Entry 1N60 (X-ray diffraction, 1.19 A resolution); this record covers chains A and C of the 6 polymer chains in the assembly.

[Chain A]
Molecule: Carbon monoxide dehydrogenase small chain
Organism: Oligotropha carboxidovorans
Notes: EC 1.2.99.2
Reference sequence: P19921 (DCMS_OLICA); residue numbers follow UniProt; this construct covers 1-166
Chain sequence (166 residues; row label = number of the first residue in the row):
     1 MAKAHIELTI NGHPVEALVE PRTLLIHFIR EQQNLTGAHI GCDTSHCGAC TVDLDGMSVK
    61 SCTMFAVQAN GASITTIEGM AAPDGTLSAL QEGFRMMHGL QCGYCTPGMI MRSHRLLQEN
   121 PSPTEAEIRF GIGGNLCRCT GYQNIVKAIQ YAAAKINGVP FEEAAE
Unresolved in the structure: 1-2, 164-166
Ion coordination: 2Fe-2S cluster Fe site 1: Cys-42, Cys-47, Cys-50, Cys-62; 2Fe-2S cluster Fe site 2: Cys-102, Cys-105, Cys-137, Cys-139
Small-molecule neighbours:
  - FAD (flavin-adenine dinucleotide): Thr-44, Ser-45, His-46
  - 2Fe-2S cluster (FES), molecule 1: His-39, Ile-40, Gly-41, Cys-42, Ser-45, His-46, Cys-47, Gly-48, Ala-49, Cys-50, Lys-60, Cys-62
  - 2Fe-2S cluster (FES), molecule 2: Leu-100, Gln-101, Cys-102, Gly-103, Tyr-104, Cys-105, Thr-106, Cys-137, Arg-138, Cys-139, Thr-140
  - pterin cytosine dinucleotide (MCN): Gln-101, Cys-102, Cys-139

[Chain C]
Molecule: Carbon monoxide dehydrogenase medium chain
Organism: Oligotropha carboxidovorans
Notes: EC 1.2.99.2
Reference sequence: P19920 (DCMM_OLICA); residue numbers follow UniProt; this construct covers 1-288
Chain sequence (288 residues; numbered 1 to 288; the number before each row is that of its first residue):
     1 MIPGSFDYHR PKSIADAVAL LTKLGEDARP LAGGHSLIPI MKTRLATPEH LVDLRDIGDL
    61 VGIREEGTDV VIGAMTTQHA LIGSDFLAAK LPIIRETSLL IADPQIRYMG TIGGNAANGD
   121 PGNDMPALMQ CLGAAYELTG PEGARIVAAR DYYQGAYFTA IEPGELLTAI RIPVPPTGHG
   181 YAYEKLKRKI GDYATAAAAV VLTMSGGKCV TASIGLTNVA NTPLWAEEAG KVLVGTALDK
   241 PALDKAVALA EAITAPASDG RGPAEYRTKM AGVMLRRAVE RAKARAKN
Unresolved in the structure: 287-288
UniProt features mapped onto this chain:
  - binding site (FAD): Ala-32 to Ser-36, Thr-111 to Asn-115
Small-molecule neighbours: FAD (flavin-adenine dinucleotide): Arg-29, Pro-30, Leu-31, Ala-32, Gly-33, Gly-34, His-35, Ser-36, Leu-37, Leu-54, Ala-74, Leu-100, Ile-101, Ala-102, Ile-106, Met-109, Gly-110, Thr-111, Gly-113, Gly-114, Asn-115, Ala-117, Asn-118, Gly-122, Asn-123, Asp-124, Met-125, Ile-161, Glu-165, Leu-166, Leu-167, Lys-185, Gly-191, Asp-192, Tyr-193

[Interface between chain A and chain C]
Residue-residue contacts - 52 pairs, chain A then chain C:
  Pro-21(A) / Phe-6(C)
  Pro-21(A) / Tyr-8(C)  hydrophobic
  Arg-22(A) / Pro-3(C)  hydrogen bond (side chain-backbone)
  Arg-22(A) / Gly-4(C)
  Arg-22(A) / Ser-5(C)  hydrogen bond
  Arg-22(A) / Phe-6(C)
  Arg-22(A) / Arg-44(C)
  Leu-24(A) / Met-1(C)
  Leu-24(A) / Lys-42(C)
  Ile-40(A) / Met-1(C)  hydrophobic
  Cys-42(A) / Met-1(C)
  Asp-43(A) / Met-1(C)
  Ser-45(A) / Pro-39(C)
  Ser-45(A) / Ile-106(C)
  Thr-51(A) / Gln-105(C)  hydrogen bond
  Gly-56(A) / Tyr-108(C)
  Met-57(A) / Tyr-108(C)  hydrophobic
  Ser-58(A) / Gln-105(C)
  Ser-58(A) / Tyr-108(C)
  Lys-60(A) / Asp-103(C)  salt bridge
  Lys-60(A) / Gln-105(C)
  Lys-60(A) / Ile-106(C)
  Cys-62(A) / Lys-42(C)  hydrogen bond (backbone-side chain)
  Thr-63(A) / Gly-34(C)
  Thr-63(A) / His-35(C)
  Thr-63(A) / Ile-38(C)
  Thr-63(A) / Pro-39(C)
  Met-64(A) / Ile-38(C)  hydrophobic
  Met-64(A) / Met-109(C)  hydrophobic
  Phe-65(A) / Phe-6(C)  hydrophobic
  Phe-65(A) / Ile-38(C)  hydrophobic
  Phe-65(A) / Leu-51(C)  hydrophobic
  Val-67(A) / Tyr-8(C)  hydrophobic
  Val-67(A) / Arg-10(C)
  Gln-68(A) / Tyr-8(C)
  Gln-68(A) / Leu-31(C)
  Gln-68(A) / Ile-38(C)
  Gln-68(A) / Asp-53(C)
  Gln-68(A) / Arg-55(C)  hydrogen bond (backbone-side chain)
  Arg-112(A) / Pro-104(C)
  Arg-112(A) / Gln-105(C)
  Arg-112(A) / Tyr-108(C)
  Arg-115(A) / Tyr-108(C)
  Glu-119(A) / Tyr-108(C)  hydrogen bond
  Phe-130(A) / Leu-99(C)
  Phe-130(A) / Arg-107(C)
  Gly-131(A) / Pro-104(C)
  Gly-133(A) / Ile-190(C)
  Gly-134(A) / Asp-103(C)
  Gly-134(A) / Pro-104(C)
  Gly-134(A) / Gln-105(C)
  Asn-135(A) / Gln-105(C)
Other interface residues (no listed pair), chain A (31 interface residues in all): His-27, His-46, Gly-48, Val-59, Leu-136
Other interface residues (no listed pair), chain C (29 interface residues in all): Ile-2, Met-41, Lys-189

[Summary]
Chain A and chain C form an interface of 31 and 29 residues respectively; the contacts include 6 hydrogen
bonds and 1 salt bridge. Polar pairs include Lys-60(A)/Asp-103(C), Arg-22(A)/Pro-3(C) and Arg-22(A)/Ser-5(C).
Flavin-adenine dinucleotide is bound between chain A and chain C.
Chain A is Carbon monoxide dehydrogenase small chain and chain C is Carbon monoxide dehydrogenase medium
chain, both from Oligotropha carboxidovorans; the structure, Crystal Structure of the Cu,Mo-CO Dehydrogenase
(CODH); Cyanide-inactivated Form, was determined by X-ray diffraction, deposited together with 1N5W, 1N61,
1N62 and 1N63.
